Entry 7DBC (X-ray diffraction, 2.40 A resolution); this record covers chains B and C of the 6 polymer chains in the assembly.

== Chain B ==
Name: Tubulin beta chain
Source organism: Sus scrofa
Reference sequence: A0A287AGU7 (A0A287AGU7_PIG); numbering as in UniProt (aligned over 1-445)
Sequence (445 residues; each row starts with the number of its first residue):
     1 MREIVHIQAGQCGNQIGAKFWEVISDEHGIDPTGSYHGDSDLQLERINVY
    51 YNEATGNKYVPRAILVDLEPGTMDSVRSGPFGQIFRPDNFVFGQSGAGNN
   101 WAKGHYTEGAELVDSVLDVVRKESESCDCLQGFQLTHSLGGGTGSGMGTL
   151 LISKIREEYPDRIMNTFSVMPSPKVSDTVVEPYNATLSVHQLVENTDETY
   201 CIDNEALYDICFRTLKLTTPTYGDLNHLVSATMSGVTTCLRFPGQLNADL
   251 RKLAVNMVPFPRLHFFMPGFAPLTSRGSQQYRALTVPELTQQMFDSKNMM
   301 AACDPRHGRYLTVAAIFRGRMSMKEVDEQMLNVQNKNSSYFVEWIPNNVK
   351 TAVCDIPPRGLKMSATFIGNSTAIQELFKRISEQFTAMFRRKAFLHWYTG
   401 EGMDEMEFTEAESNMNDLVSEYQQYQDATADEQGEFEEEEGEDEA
Not modelled in the structure: 1, 278-279, 430-445
Metal / ion sites: Mg2+: Gln-11 (together with GDP)
Ligand contacts:
  - GDP (guanosine-5'-diphosphate): Gly-10, Gln-11, Cys-12, Gln-15, Ile-16, Asp-67, Ala-97, Asn-99, Ser-138, Gly-140, Gly-141, Gly-142, Thr-143, Gly-144, Ser-145, Val-169, Pro-171, Val-175, Ser-176, Asp-177, Glu-181, Asn-204, Leu-207, Tyr-222, Leu-225, Asn-226
  - H1C (methyl N-(5-butyl-1H-benzimidazol-2-yl)carbamate): Tyr-50, Gln-134, Asn-165, Phe-167, Glu-198, Tyr-200, Val-236, Thr-237, Cys-239, Leu-240, Leu-246, Leu-250, Leu-253, Met-257, Ala-314, Ala-315, Ile-316, Lys-350, Thr-351, Ala-352, Ile-368

== Chain C ==
Name: Tubulin alpha-1B chain
Source organism: Sus scrofa
Reference sequence: Q2XVP4 (TBA1B_PIG); residues 1-451 here = UniProt positions 1-451
Sequence (451 residues; row label = number of the first residue in the row):
     1 MRECISIHVGQAGVQIGNACWELYCLEHGIQPDGQMPSDKTIGGGDDSFN
    51 TFFSETGAGKHVPRAVFVDLEPTVIDEVRTGTYRQLFHPEQLITGKEDAA
   101 NNYARGHYTIGKEIIDLVLDRIRKLADQCTGLQGFLVFHSFGGGTGSGFT
   151 SLLMERLSVDYGKKSKLEFSIYPAPQVSTAVVEPYNSILTTHTTLEHSDC
   201 AFMVDNEAIYDICRRNLDIERPTYTNLNRLISQIVSSITASLRFDGALNV
   251 DLTEFQTNLVPYPRIHFPLATYAPVISAEKAYHEQLSVAEITNACFEPAN
   301 QMVKCDPRHGKYMACCLLYRGDVVPKDVNAAIATIKTKRSIQFVDWCPTG
   351 FKVGINYQPPTVVPGGDLAKVQRAVCMLSNTTAIAEAWARLDHKFDLMYA
   401 KRAFVHWYVGEGMEEGEFSEAREDMAALEKDYEEVGVDSVEGEGEEEGEE
   451 Y
Not modelled in the structure: 442-451
UniProt features mapped onto this chain:
  - motif: Met-1 to Cys-4 (MREC motif)
  - active site: Glu-254
  - binding site (GTP): Gly-10, Gln-11, Ala-12, Gln-15, Glu-71, Ala-99, Ser-140, Gly-143, Gly-144, Thr-145, Gly-146, Thr-179, Glu-183, Asn-206, Tyr-224, Asn-228, Leu-252
  - binding site (Mg(2+)): Glu-71
  - site: Tyr-451 (Involved in polymerization)
  - modified residue: Lys-40 (N6,N6,N6-trimethyllysine), Ser-48 (Phosphoserine), Ser-232 (Phosphoserine), Tyr-282 (3'-nitrotyrosine), Arg-339 (Omega-N-methylarginine), Ser-439 (Phosphoserine), Glu-443 (5-glutamyl polyglutamate), Glu-445 (5-glutamyl polyglutamate), Tyr-451 (3'-nitrotyrosine)
  - cross-link (Glycyl lysine isopeptide (Lys-Gly)): Lys-326 (interchain with G-Cter in ubiquitin), Lys-370 (interchain with G-Cter in ubiquitin)
Metal / ion sites: Ca2+: Asp-39, Thr-41, Gly-44, Glu-55
Ligand contacts: GTP (guanosine-5'-triphosphate): Gly-10, Gln-11, Ala-12, Gln-15, Ile-16, Asp-69, Asp-98, Ala-99, Ala-100, Asn-101, Ser-140, Gly-142, Gly-143, Gly-144, Thr-145, Gly-146, Ile-171, Pro-173, Val-177, Ser-178, Thr-179, Glu-183, Asn-206, Tyr-224, Leu-227, Asn-228, Ile-231

== Interface between chain B and chain C ==
Residue-residue contacts (37):
  Gln-94(B) / Met-1(C)
  Asn-99(B) / Glu-254(C)
  Asp-177(B) / Lys-352(C)  hydrogen bond (backbone-side chain)
  Thr-178(B) / Glu-254(C)
  Thr-178(B) / Asn-258(C)
  Val-179(B) / Asn-258(C)  hydrogen bond (backbone-side chain)
  Val-179(B) / Pro-348(C)  hydrophobic
  Thr-219(B) / Lys-326(C)
  Thr-219(B) / Asn-329(C)
  Ala-387(B) / Trp-346(C)
  Met-388(B) / Trp-346(C)
  Arg-390(B) / Asp-345(C)  salt bridge
  Arg-390(B) / Trp-346(C)
  Arg-390(B) / Ser-439(C)  hydrogen bond
  Arg-391(B) / Tyr-262(C)  hydrogen bond (backbone-side chain)
  Arg-391(B) / Asp-345(C)  salt bridge
  Arg-391(B) / Trp-346(C)
  Arg-391(B) / Glu-434(C)  hydrogen bond (side chain-backbone)
  Arg-391(B) / Val-435(C)
  Arg-391(B) / Val-437(C)  hydrogen bond (side chain-backbone)
  Arg-391(B) / Asp-438(C)
  Arg-391(B) / Ser-439(C)  hydrogen bond
  Lys-392(B) / Tyr-262(C)
  Ala-393(B) / Pro-261(C)
  Ala-393(B) / Tyr-262(C)
  Ala-393(B) / Trp-346(C)  hydrophobic
  Phe-394(B) / Thr-257(C)
  Phe-394(B) / Asn-258(C)
  Phe-394(B) / Val-260(C)
  Phe-394(B) / Pro-261(C)  hydrogen bond (backbone-backbone)
  His-396(B) / Val-260(C)  hydrogen bond (side chain-backbone)
  His-396(B) / Pro-261(C)
  His-396(B) / Tyr-262(C)
  His-396(B) / Pro-263(C)
  Trp-397(B) / Gln-256(C)
  Trp-397(B) / Thr-257(C)  hydrogen bond (side chain-backbone)
  Trp-397(B) / Val-260(C)
Interface residues without a listed pair, chain B (18 interface residues in all): Ser-95, Gly-98, Val-180
Interface residues without a listed pair, chain C (22 interface residues in all): Arg-2, Cys-347

== In short ==
18 residues of chain B and 22 residues of chain C are in contact; the contacts include 10 hydrogen bonds and 2
salt bridges. Polar contacts include Arg-390(B)/Asp-345(C), Arg-391(B)/Asp-345(C) and Asp-177(B)/Lys-352(C).
Ligands of chain B: compound H1C and GDP. Chain C binds GTP.
Here chain B is Tubulin beta chain and chain C is Tubulin alpha-1B chain, both from Sus scrofa. Entry 7DBC
(PRA in complex with tubulin) was determined by X-ray diffraction.
